PDB entry 7B5H | electron microscopy, 3.20 A resolution | chains AN and BN of the 96 polymer chains in the assembly

== Chain AN (and BN) ==
Name: All3324 protein
From: Nostoc sp. (strain PCC 7120 / SAG 25.82 / UTEX 2576)
Notes: fragment: tube protein Cis1; chain BN of this document is another copy of the same molecule, construct and numbering; everything in this record applies to it too
UniProt: Q8YRW8 (Q8YRW8_NOSS1); residue numbers follow UniProt; this construct covers 1-143
Sequence (143 residues; row label = number of the first residue in the row):
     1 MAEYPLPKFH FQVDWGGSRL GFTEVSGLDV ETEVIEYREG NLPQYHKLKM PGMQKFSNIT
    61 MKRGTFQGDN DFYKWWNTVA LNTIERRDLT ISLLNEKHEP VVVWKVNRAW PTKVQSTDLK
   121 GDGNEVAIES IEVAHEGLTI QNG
Not modelled in the structure: 1

== Interface between chain AN and chain BN ==
Pairs across the interface (56):
  A2(AN) - F66(BN)
  E3(AN) - F66(BN)
  Y4(AN) - F66(BN)
  P5(AN) - T65(BN)
  P5(AN) - V126(BN)  hydrophobic
  L6(AN) - T65(BN)  hydrogen bond (backbone-backbone)
  L6(AN) - V126(BN)
  L6(AN) - A127(BN)  hydrogen bond (backbone-backbone)
  P7(AN) - E125(BN)
  K8(AN) - D118(BN)
  K8(AN) - L119(BN)
  K8(AN) - K120(BN)  hydrogen bond (backbone-backbone)
  K8(AN) - E125(BN)  hydrogen bond (backbone-backbone)
  F9(AN) - K120(BN)
  F9(AN) - G121(BN)
  F9(AN) - G123(BN)
  F11(AN) - L119(BN)  hydrophobic
  T23(AN) - L119(BN)
  T23(AN) - G121(BN)
  E24(AN) - L119(BN)
  V25(AN) - D118(BN)
  V25(AN) - L119(BN)  hydrogen bond (backbone-backbone)
  S26(AN) - D118(BN)
  L28(AN) - S116(BN)  hydrogen bond (backbone-backbone)
  D29(AN) - V114(BN)
  V30(AN) - W76(BN)  hydrophobic
  V30(AN) - K113(BN)
  V30(AN) - V114(BN)  hydrogen bond (backbone-backbone)
  E31(AN) - T112(BN)
  T32(AN) - W76(BN)  hydrogen bond
  T32(AN) - T112(BN)  hydrogen bond (backbone-backbone)
  V34(AN) - W110(BN)  hydrophobic
  V34(AN) - T112(BN)
  Y45(AN) - M53(BN)
  Y45(AN) - Q54(BN)
  H46(AN) - Q54(BN)
  H46(AN) - F56(BN)
  K49(AN) - R86(BN)  hydrogen bond (backbone-side chain)
  K49(AN) - A134(BN)
  K49(AN) - H135(BN)
  M50(AN) - N82(BN)  hydrogen bond
  M50(AN) - W110(BN)
  P51(AN) - L81(BN)
  P51(AN) - N82(BN)
  P51(AN) - I84(BN)  hydrophobic
  P51(AN) - W110(BN)  hydrophobic
  G52(AN) - L81(BN)
  W104(AN) - S116(BN)  hydrogen bond
  T139(AN) - Y73(BN)
  I140(AN) - N70(BN)
  I140(AN) - Y73(BN)
  I140(AN) - S116(BN)
  N142(AN) - F66(BN)
  N142(AN) - G68(BN)
  N142(AN) - D69(BN)  hydrogen bond (side chain-backbone)
  N142(AN) - N70(BN)
Interface residues without a listed pair, chain AN (37 interface residues in all): E33, R38, Q44, L48, Q54, V101, L138, Q141
Interface residues without a listed pair, chain BN (35 interface residues in all): Q67, V79, T83, Q115, T117, E136

== In short ==
Chain AN and chain BN form an interface of 37 and 35 residues respectively; the contacts include 13 hydrogen
bonds. Polar contacts include T32(AN)-W76(BN), K49(AN)-R86(BN) and M50(AN)-N82(BN).
Both chains are All3324 protein (Nostoc sp. (strain PCC 7120 / SAG 25.82 / UTEX 2576)). Entry 7B5H (Cryo-EM
structure of the contractile injection system base plate from Anabaena PCC7120) was determined by electron
microscopy, deposited together with 7B5I.
